7V6Q - chains C and D of the 4 polymer chains in the assembly; structure by X-ray diffraction, 3.00 A resolution.

[Chain C]
Protein: Histone H4
Source organism: Homo sapiens
Reference sequence: P62805 (H4_HUMAN); residues 2-102 here correspond to UniProt positions 3-103 (UniProt number = residue number + 1)
Sequence (102 residues; each row starts with the number of its first residue):
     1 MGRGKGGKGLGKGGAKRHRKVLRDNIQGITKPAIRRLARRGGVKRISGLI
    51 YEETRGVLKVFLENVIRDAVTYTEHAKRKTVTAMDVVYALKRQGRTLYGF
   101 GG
Not modelled in the structure: 1-22
Sequence notes: initiating methionine (1)
Swiss-Prot annotation at these positions:
  - DNA-binding region: Lys16 to Lys20
  - modified residue: Arg3 (Asymmetric dimethylarginine), Lys5 (N6-(2-hydroxyisobutyryl)lysine), Lys8 (N6-(2-hydroxyisobutyryl)lysine), Lys12 (N6-(2-hydroxyisobutyryl)lysine), Lys16 (N6-(2-hydroxyisobutyryl)lysine), Lys20 (N6,N6,N6-trimethyllysine), Lys31 (N6-(2-hydroxyisobutyryl)lysine), Lys44 (N6-(2-hydroxyisobutyryl)lysine), Ser47 (Phosphoserine), Tyr51 (Phosphotyrosine), Lys59 (N6-(2-hydroxyisobutyryl)lysine), Lys77 (N6-(2-hydroxyisobutyryl)lysine), Lys79 (N6-(2-hydroxyisobutyryl)lysine), Thr80 (Phosphothreonine), Tyr88 (Phosphotyrosine), Lys91 (N6-(2-hydroxyisobutyryl)lysine)
  - cross-link (Glycyl lysine isopeptide (Lys-Gly)): Lys12 (interchain with G-Cter in SUMO2), Lys20 (interchain with G-Cter in SUMO2), Lys31 (interchain with G-Cter in SUMO2), Lys59 (interchain with G-Cter in SUMO2), Lys79 (interchain with G-Cter in SUMO2), Lys91 (interchain with G-Cter in SUMO2)
What the authors report for this chain:
  - mutagenesis - R95DEL/T96DEL/L97DEL/Y98DEL/G99DEL/F100DEL/G101DEL/G102DEL: unchanged binding to Isoform 2 of Nuclear autoantigenic sperm protein (chain D)

[Chain D]
Protein: Isoform 2 of Nuclear autoantigenic sperm protein
Source organism: Homo sapiens
Reference sequence: P49321 (NASP_HUMAN), isoform P49321-2; numbering as in UniProt (aligned over 38-320)
Sequence (283 residues; each row starts with the number of its first residue):
    38 DPDSEAKKLLGLGQKHLVMGDIPAAVNAFQEAASLLGKKYGETANECGEA
    88 FFFYGKSLLELARMENGVLGNALEGVHVEEEEGEKTEDESLVENNDNIDE
   138 TEGSEEDDKENDKTEEMPNDSVLENKSLQENEEEEIGNLELAWDMLDLAK
   188 IIFKRQETKEAQLYAAQAHLKLGEVSVESENYVQAVEEFQSCLNLQEQYL
   238 EAHDRLLAETHYQLGLAYGYNSQYDEAVAQFSKSIEVIENRMAVLNEQVK
   288 EAEGSSAEYKKEIEELKELLPEIREKIEDAKES
Not modelled in the structure: 38-39, 104-172
Sequence notes: conflict Pro39 (Val in P49321)
Swiss-Prot annotation at these positions:
  - region: Glu116 to Ser127 (Histone-binding)
  - modified residue: Thr123 (Phosphothreonine), Ser127 (Phosphoserine)
What the authors report for this chain:
  - mutagenesis - S216Y: unchanged binding to ASF1A-H3-H4 complex
  - disease-associated variants - S216Y: decreased localization to histone H3
  - mutagenesis - Y255R/Q267R: unchanged binding to histones H3-H4
  - mutagenesis - D184R/E225R, L185A/I188A: abolished binding to ASF1A-H3-H4 complex
  - disease-associated variants - S216Y: unchanged binding to ASF1A-H3-H4 complex

[Interface between chain C and chain D]
Contacting residue pairs (19):
  Arg95(C) with Gln227(D); Tyr255(D), hydrogen bond; Gln260(D); Glu263(D), salt bridge
  Leu97(C) with Gln227(D)
  Tyr98(C) with Glu224(D), hydrogen bond; Gln227(D), hydrogen bond (backbone-side chain); Ser228(D); Asn231(D)
  Gly101(C) with Leu230(D); Glu234(D); His248(D); Gln267(D), hydrogen bond (backbone-side chain); Lys270(D)
  Gly102(C) with Gln227(D); Leu230(D); Leu251(D); Tyr255(D), hydrogen bond (backbone-side chain); Gln267(D)
Other interface residues (no listed pair), chain C (7 interface residues in all): Thr96, Gly99
Interface features reported in the paper:
  - pairs named by the authors: Arg95(C)-Glu263(D) (hydrogen bond), Gly101(C)-Gln267(D) (backbone contact), Tyr255(D)-Arg95(C) (hydrogen bond)

[Overview]
7 residues of chain C face 13 of chain D across their interface; the contacts include 5 hydrogen bonds and 1
salt bridge. Polar pairs include Arg95(C)-Glu263(D), Arg95(C)-Tyr255(D) and Tyr98(C)-Glu224(D). The authors
report hydrogen bonds between Arg95(C) and Glu263(D) and Tyr255(D) and Arg95(C); a backbone contact between
Gly101(C) and Gln267(D). The paper reports that D184R/E225R and L185A/I188A of chain D abolish binding to
ASF1A-H3-H4 complex; S216Y of chain D reduces localization to histone H3; 5 substitutions were tested in all.
Chain C is Histone H4 and chain D is Isoform 2 of Nuclear autoantigenic sperm protein, both from Homo sapiens;
the structure, Crystal structure of sNASP-ASF1A-H3.1-H4 complex, was determined by X-ray diffraction.
